PDB entry 5HY8 | X-ray diffraction, 2.30 A resolution | chains E and F of the 4 polymer chains in the assembly

== Chain E ==
Name: Hemoglobin subunit alpha
Source organism: Homo sapiens
UniProtKB: P69905 (HBA_HUMAN); residues 1-141 here correspond to UniProt positions 2-142 (UniProt number = residue number + 1)
Sequence (141 residues; row label = number of the first residue in the row):
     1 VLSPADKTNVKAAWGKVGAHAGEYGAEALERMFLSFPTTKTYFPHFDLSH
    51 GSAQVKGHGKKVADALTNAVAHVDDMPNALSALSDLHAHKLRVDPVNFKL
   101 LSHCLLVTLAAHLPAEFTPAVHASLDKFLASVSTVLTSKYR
Unresolved in the structure: 1-2, 140-141
Ion coordination: heme Fe near H87 (its only coordinating residue here)
Ligand contacts: heme (HEM): M32, T39, Y42, F43, F46, H58, K61, V62, A65, L66, L83, L86, H87, L91, V93, N97, F98, L101, V132, L136
Swiss-Prot annotation at these positions:
  - binding site (O2): H58
  - binding site (heme b): H87
  - site: T8, N9 (Microbial infection: Cleavage), K11 (Not glycated), A13, W14 (Microbial infection: Cleavage), Y24, G25 (Microbial infection: Cleavage), L29, E30 (Microbial infection: Cleavage), H45, F46 (Microbial infection: Cleavage), D47, L48 (Microbial infection: Cleavage), S52, A53 (Microbial infection: Cleavage), V55, K56 (Microbial infection: Cleavage), K56 (Not glycated), G59, K60 (Microbial infection: Cleavage), K60 (Not glycated), K90 (Not glycated), L91, R92 (Microbial infection: Cleavage), K99 (Not glycated), L106, V107 (Microbial infection: Cleavage), T108, L109 (Microbial infection: Cleavage), V121, H122 (Microbial infection: Cleavage), S133, T134 (Microbial infection: Cleavage)
  - modified residue: S3 (Phosphoserine), K7 (N6-succinyllysine), T8 (Phosphothreonine), K11 (N6-succinyllysine), K16 (N6-acetyllysine), Y24 (Phosphotyrosine), S35 (Phosphoserine), K40 (N6-succinyllysine), S49 (Phosphoserine), S102 (Phosphoserine), T108 (Phosphothreonine), S124 (Phosphoserine), S131 (Phosphoserine), T134 (Phosphothreonine), T137 (Phosphothreonine), S138 (Phosphoserine)
  - glycosylation (N-linked (Glc) (glycation) lysine): K7, K16, K40, K61

== Chain F ==
Name: Hemoglobin subunit beta
Source organism: Homo sapiens
UniProtKB: P68871 (HBB_HUMAN); residues 1-146 here correspond to UniProt positions 2-147 (UniProt number = residue number + 1)
Sequence (146 residues; each row starts with the number of its first residue):
     1 VHLTPEEKSAVTALWGKVNVDEVGGEALGRLLVVYPWTQRFFESFGDLST
    51 PDAVMGNPKVKAHGKKVLGAFSDGLAHLDNLKGTFATLSELHCDKLHVDP
   101 ENFRLLGNVLVCVLAHHFGKEFTPPVQAAYQKVVAGVANALAHKYH
Ion coordination: heme Fe: H92 (together with oxygen molecule)
Ligand contacts:
  - beta-D-fructofuranose (FRU): K82, H143, H146
  - heme (HEM): L31, T38, F41, F42, F45, H63, K66, V67, A70, F71, F85, L88, L91, H92, L96, V98, N102, F103, L106, V137, L141
  - oxygen molecule (OXY): L28, F42, H63, V67, H92
Swiss-Prot annotation at these positions:
  - binding site ((2R)-2,3-bisphosphoglycerate): V1, H2, K82, H143
  - binding site (heme b): H63, H92
  - site: E7, K8 (Microbial infection: Cleavage), G25, E26 (Microbial infection: Cleavage), G29, R30 (Microbial infection: Cleavage), Y35, P36 (Microbial infection: Cleavage), W37, T38 (Microbial infection: Cleavage), F45, G46 (Microbial infection: Cleavage), D52, A53 (Microbial infection: Cleavage), G56, N57 (Microbial infection: Cleavage), K59 (Not glycated), F71, S72 (Microbial infection: Cleavage), G74, L75 (Microbial infection: Cleavage), K82 (Not glycated), T84, F85 (Microbial infection: Cleavage), H92, C93 (Microbial infection: Cleavage), K95 (Not glycated), R104, L105 (Microbial infection: Cleavage), L110, V111 (Microbial infection: Cleavage), G119, K120 (Microbial infection: Cleavage), F122, T123 (Microbial infection: Cleavage), A128, A129 (Microbial infection: Cleavage) and 2 more in UniProt
  - modified residue: V1 (N-acetylvaline), S9 (Phosphoserine), T12 (Phosphothreonine), S44 (Phosphoserine), T50 (Phosphothreonine), K59 (N6-acetyllysine), K82 (N6-acetyllysine), T87 (Phosphothreonine), C93 (S-nitrosocysteine), K144 (N6-acetyllysine)
  - glycosylation: V1 (N-linked (Glc) (glycation) valine), K8 (N-linked (Glc) (glycation) lysine), K17 (N-linked (Glc) (glycation) lysine), K66 (N-linked (Glc) (glycation) lysine), K120 (N-linked (Glc) (glycation) lysine), K144 (N-linked (Glc) (glycation) lysine)

== Interface between chain E and chain F ==
Pairs across the interface (35):
  E30(E) - P124(F)
  R31(E) - F122(F)  hydrogen bond (side chain-backbone)
  R31(E) - T123(F)
  R31(E) - P124(F)
  R31(E) - Q127(F)  hydrogen bond
  L34(E) - P124(F)  hydrophobic
  L34(E) - P125(F)
  L34(E) - A128(F)
  S35(E) - Q127(F)
  S35(E) - A128(F)
  S35(E) - Q131(F)
  F36(E) - Q131(F)
  H103(E) - N108(F)
  H103(E) - V111(F)
  H103(E) - Q127(F)
  H103(E) - Q131(F)  hydrogen bond
  C104(E) - Q127(F)
  V107(E) - V111(F)  hydrophobic
  V107(E) - A115(F)
  V107(E) - Q127(F)
  A110(E) - C112(F)
  A110(E) - A115(F)
  A110(E) - H116(F)
  A111(E) - A115(F)
  A111(E) - G119(F)
  P114(E) - H116(F)  hydrogen bond (backbone-side chain)
  F117(E) - R30(F)  hydrogen bond (backbone-side chain)
  F117(E) - H116(F)
  T118(E) - R30(F)  hydrogen bond (backbone-side chain)
  P119(E) - R30(F)
  P119(E) - V33(F)
  P119(E) - M55(F)  hydrophobic
  H122(E) - R30(F)  hydrogen bond
  H122(E) - V34(F)
  D126(E) - Y35(F)
Also at the interface, not in a pair above, chain E (19 interface residues in all): L106, A120, A123
Also at the interface, not in a pair above, chain F (20 interface residues in all): P51, K120

== Summary ==
19 residues of chain E face 20 of chain F across their interface; the contacts include 7 hydrogen bonds. Polar
contacts include R31(E)-F122(F), R31(E)-Q127(F) and H103(E)-Q131(F). Bound to chain E: heme. Ligands of chain
F: heme, oxygen molecule and beta-D-fructofuranose.
Chain E is Hemoglobin subunit alpha and chain F is Hemoglobin subunit beta, both from Homo sapiens; the
structure, Glycation restrains allosteric transition in hemoglobin: The molecular basis of oxidative stress
under hyperglycemic conditions in ..., was determined by X-ray diffraction.
